PDB entry 3E7C | X-ray diffraction, 2.15 A resolution | chains A and H of the 4 polymer chains in the assembly

== Chain A ==
Protein: Glucocorticoid receptor
Source organism: Homo sapiens
Reference sequence: P04150 (GCR_HUMAN); aligned to UniProt positions 521-773 over residues 525-777 (the alignment contains insertions or deletions, so no single offset holds)
Sequence (257 residues; each row starts with the number of its first residue):
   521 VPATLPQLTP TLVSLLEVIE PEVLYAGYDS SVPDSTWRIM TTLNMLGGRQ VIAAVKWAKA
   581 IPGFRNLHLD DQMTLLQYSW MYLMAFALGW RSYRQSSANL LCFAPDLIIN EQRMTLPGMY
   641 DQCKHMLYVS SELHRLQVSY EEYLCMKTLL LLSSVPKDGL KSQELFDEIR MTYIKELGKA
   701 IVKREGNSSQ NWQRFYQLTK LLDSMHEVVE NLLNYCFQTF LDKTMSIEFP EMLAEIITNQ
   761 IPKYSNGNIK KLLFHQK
Disordered / not traced: 521-525, 616-618, 777
Construct notes: engineered mutation Tyr602 (Phe in P04150), Gly638 (Cys in P04150)
Ligand contacts: 866 (5-amino-N-[(2S)-2-({[(2,6-dichlorophenyl)carbonyl](ethyl)amino}methyl)-3,3,3-trifluoro-2-hydroxypropyl]-1-(4-fluorophenyl)-1H-pyrazole-4-carboxamide): Met560, Leu563, Asn564, Leu566, Gly567, Gln570, Trp600, Met601, Met604, Ala605, Ala607, Leu608, Arg611, Cys622, Phe623, Gly638, Met639, Gln642, Met646, Tyr735, Cys736, Thr739, Phe749, Leu753

== Chain H ==
Protein: Nuclear receptor coactivator 2
Reference sequence: Q15596 (NCOA2_HUMAN); residue numbers follow UniProt; this construct covers 741-751
Sequence (11 residues; numbered 741 to 751; the number before each row is that of its first residue):
   741 ENALLRYLLD K

== How chain A and chain H interact ==
Contacting residue pairs (23):
  Val575(A) - Leu745(H)  hydrophobic
  Val575(A) - Leu748(H)  hydrophobic
  Val575(A) - Leu749(H)  hydrophobic
  Lys579(A) - Leu748(H)  hydrogen bond (side chain-backbone)
  Lys579(A) - Leu749(H)
  Lys579(A) - Lys751(H)  hydrogen bond (side chain-backbone)
  Leu589(A) - Arg746(H)
  Leu589(A) - Leu749(H)  hydrophobic
  Asp590(A) - Arg746(H)  salt bridge
  Gln592(A) - Leu749(H)
  Met593(A) - Leu745(H)  hydrophobic
  Met593(A) - Arg746(H)
  Met593(A) - Leu749(H)  hydrophobic
  Leu596(A) - Leu749(H)  hydrophobic
  Gln597(A) - Leu745(H)
  Met752(A) - Asn742(H)
  Met752(A) - Leu744(H)
  Met752(A) - Leu745(H)
  Met752(A) - Leu748(H)  hydrophobic
  Glu755(A) - Asn742(H)  hydrogen bond
  Glu755(A) - Ala743(H)
  Glu755(A) - Leu744(H)
  Ile756(A) - Asn742(H)
Also at the interface, not in a pair above, chain A (15 interface residues in all): Ile572, Phe584, Glu751, Asn759
Also at the interface, not in a pair above, chain H (10 interface residues in all): Glu741, Asp750

== Overview ==
The interface between chain A and chain H involves 15 residues on one side and 10 on the other; the contacts
include 3 hydrogen bonds and 1 salt bridge. Polar contacts include Asp590(A)-Arg746(H), Lys579(A)-Leu748(H)
and Lys579(A)-Lys751(H). Chain A binds compound 866.
Here chain A is Glucocorticoid receptor (Homo sapiens) and chain H is Nuclear receptor coactivator 2. Entry
3E7C (Glucocorticoid Receptor LBD bound to GSK866) was determined by X-ray diffraction.
